Entry 7F5R (X-ray diffraction, 3.01 A resolution); this record covers chains A and E.

[Chain A]
Molecule: mink ACE2
Organism: Neovison vison
Sequence (597 residues; each row starts with the number of its first residue; note: 99 numbers in that range are skipped by the numbering (no residue carries them; nothing is unmodelled there)):
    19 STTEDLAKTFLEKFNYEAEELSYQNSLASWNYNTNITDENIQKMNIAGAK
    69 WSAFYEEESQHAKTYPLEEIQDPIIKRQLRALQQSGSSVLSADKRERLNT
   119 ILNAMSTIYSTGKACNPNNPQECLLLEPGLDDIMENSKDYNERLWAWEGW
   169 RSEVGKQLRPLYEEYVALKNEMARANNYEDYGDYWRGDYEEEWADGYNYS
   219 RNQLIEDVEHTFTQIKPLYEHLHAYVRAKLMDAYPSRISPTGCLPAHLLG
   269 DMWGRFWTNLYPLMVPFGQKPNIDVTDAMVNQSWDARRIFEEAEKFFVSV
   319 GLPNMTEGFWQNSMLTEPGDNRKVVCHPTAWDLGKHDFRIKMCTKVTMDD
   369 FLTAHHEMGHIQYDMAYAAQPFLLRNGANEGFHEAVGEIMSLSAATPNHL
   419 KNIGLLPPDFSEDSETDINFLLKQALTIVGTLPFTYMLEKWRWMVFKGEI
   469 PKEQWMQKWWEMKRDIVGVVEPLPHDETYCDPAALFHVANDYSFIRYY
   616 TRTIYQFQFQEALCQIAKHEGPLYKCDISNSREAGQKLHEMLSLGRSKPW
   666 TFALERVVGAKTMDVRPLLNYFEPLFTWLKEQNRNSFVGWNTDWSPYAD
Disordered / not traced: 714
Cystine bridges: C133-C141, C344-C361, C629-C641
Covalent attachments: N-acetylglucosamine (NAG) linked to N53, N322; glycan linked to N216

[Chain E]
Molecule: Spike protein S1
Organism: Severe acute respiratory syndrome coronavirus 2
UniProt: P0DTC2 (SPIKE_SARS2); residues 333-527 here = UniProt positions 333-527
Sequence (197 residues; numbered 332 to 528; the number before each row is that of its first residue):
   332 PTNLCPFGEVFNATRFASVYAWNRKRISNCVADYSVLYNSASFSTFKCYG
   382 VSPTKLNDLCFTNVYADSFVIRGDEVRQIAPGQTGKIADYNYKLPDDFTG
   432 CVIAWNSNNLDSKVGGNYNYLFRLFRKSNLKPFERDISTEIYQAGSTPCN
   482 GVEGFNCYFPLQSYGFQPTNGVGYQPYRVVVLSFELLHAPATVCGPH
Disordered / not traced: 332-334, 366-374
Differences from the reference sequence: expression tag (332, 528); variant F453 (Tyr in P0DTC2)
Cystine bridges: C336-C361, C379-C432, C480-C488
Covalent attachments: N-acetylglucosamine (NAG) linked to N343
Curated features (UniProtKB/Swiss-Prot):
  - region: R403 to D405 (Integrin-binding motif), N448 to L452, R454 to F456 (Immunodominant HLA epitope recognized by the CD8+)
  - glycosylation: N343 (N-linked (GlcNAc...) (complex) asparagine)
  - natural variant: G339 (G339D: In strain: Omicron/BA.1, Omicron/BA.2 and 4 more; G339H: In strain: Omicron/BA.2.75, Omicron/XBB.1.5 and 1 more), R346 (R346K: In strain: Mu/B.1.621; R346T: In strain: Omicron/BQ.1.1, Omicron/XBB.1.5 and 1 more), L368 (L368I: In strain: Omicron/XBB.1.5, Omicron/EG.5.1), S371 (S371F: In strain: Omicron/BA.2, Omicron/BA.2.12.1 and 6 more; S371L: In strain: Omicron/BA.1), S373 (S373P: In strain: Omicron/BA.1, Omicron/BA.2 and 7 more), S375 (S375F: In strain: Omicron/BA.1, Omicron/BA.2 and 7 more), T376 (T376A: In strain: Omicron/BA.2, Omicron/BA.2.12.1 and 5 more), D405 (D405N: In strain: Omicron/BA.2, Omicron/BA.2.12.1 and 6 more), R408 (R408S: In strain: Omicron/BA.2, Omicron/BA.2.12.1 and 6 more), K417 (K417N: In strain: Beta/B.1.351, Omicron/BA.1 and 8 more; K417T: In strain: Gamma/P.1), N440 (N440K: In strain: Omicron/BA.1, Omicron/BA.2 and 7 more), K444 (K444T: In strain: Omicron/BQ.1.1), 16 further natural variant entries in UniProt
  - mutagenesis: N343 (N343Q: Reduced viral infectivity), L452 (L452R: Increased resistance to neutralizing antibodies. Decreases HLA binding to NF9 epitope. Increased binding affinity to human ACE2), A475 (A475V: Increased resistance to neutralizing antibodies), V483 (V483A: Increased resistance to neutralizing antibodies), E484 (E484D: Increased replication in human TMEM106B overexpressing cells), F490 (F490L: Increased resistance to neutralizing antibodies and human covalescent sera neutralization), Q493 (Q493N: Reduced host ACE2-binding affinity in vitro; Q493Y: Reduced host ACE2-binding affinity in vitro), N501 (N501T: Reduced host ACE2-binding affinity in vitro; N501Y: Increased binding affinity to human ACE2), H519 (H519P: Increased resistance to human covalescent sera neutralization)

[Chain A / chain E interface]
Pairs across the interface (38):
  S19(A) - A475(E)
  L24(A) - A475(E)
  L24(A) - G476(E)
  L24(A) - N487(E)
  T27(A) - F456(E)
  T27(A) - Y489(E)
  F28(A) - Y489(E)  hydrogen bond (backbone-side chain)
  E30(A) - K417(E)  salt bridge
  E30(A) - F456(E)
  K31(A) - Q493(E)
  Y34(A) - R403(E)
  Y34(A) - F453(E)
  Y34(A) - L455(E)  hydrophobic
  Y34(A) - Q493(E)
  E37(A) - Y505(E)  hydrogen bond
  E38(A) - Y449(E)  hydrogen bond
  E38(A) - Y495(E)
  E38(A) - G496(E)
  E38(A) - Q498(E)  hydrogen bond
  Y41(A) - Q498(E)
  Y41(A) - T500(E)  hydrogen bond
  Y41(A) - N501(E)
  Q42(A) - Y449(E)
  Q42(A) - Q498(E)
  Y83(A) - N487(E)  hydrogen bond
  Y83(A) - Y489(E)
  N330(A) - T500(E)
  K353(A) - G496(E)  hydrogen bond (side chain-backbone)
  K353(A) - Q498(E)  hydrogen bond
  K353(A) - N501(E)
  K353(A) - G502(E)  hydrogen bond (backbone-backbone)
  K353(A) - Y505(E)
  H354(A) - G502(E)
  H354(A) - Y505(E)
  D355(A) - T500(E)
  D355(A) - G502(E)
  R357(A) - T500(E)
  R393(A) - Y505(E)  hydrogen bond
Interface residues without a listed pair, chain A (19 interface residues in all): L45
Interface residues without a listed pair, chain E (21 interface residues in all): E484, F490, L492
The authors on this interface:
  - residue pairs: L455(E)-Y34(A)
  - interface residues, chain A: L24(A)

[Overview]
19 residues of chain A face 21 of chain E across their interface, with 10 hydrogen bonds and 1 salt bridge.
Polar contacts include E30(A)-K417(E), F28(A)-Y489(E) and E37(A)-Y505(E). The authors report a contact between
L455(E) and Y34(A). Covalently linked N-acetylglucosamine: at N53(A) and N322(A). Covalently linked
N-acetylglucosamine: at N343(E). The paper reports the interface residue L24(A).
Chain A is mink ACE2 (Neovison vison) and chain E is Spike protein S1 (Severe acute respiratory syndrome
coronavirus 2); the structure, Crystal structure of SARS-CoV-2 Y453F-RBD bound to mink ACE2, was determined by
X-ray diffraction.
